PDB entry 7MUV | electron microscopy, 4.60 A resolution (low resolution: residue-level contacts below are approximate; hydrogen-bond / salt-bridge calls are withheld) | chains HK and HN of the 205 polymer chains in the assembly

[Chain HK]
Name: Inner membrane lipoprotein YiaD
Organism: Legionella pneumophila
UniProtKB: O53086 (O53086_LEGPN); numbering as in UniProt (aligned over 1-189)
Amino-acid sequence (189 residues; numbered 1 to 189; the number before each row is that of its first residue):
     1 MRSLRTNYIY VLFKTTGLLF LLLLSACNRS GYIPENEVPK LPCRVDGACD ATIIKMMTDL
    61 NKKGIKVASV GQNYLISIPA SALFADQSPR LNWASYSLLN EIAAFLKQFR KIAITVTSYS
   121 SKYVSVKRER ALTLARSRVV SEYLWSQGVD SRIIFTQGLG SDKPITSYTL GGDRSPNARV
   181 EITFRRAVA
Unresolved in the structure: 1-37, 189
From the paper describing this entry:
  - post-translational modification sites: C27 (citing earlier work)

[Chain HN]
Name: Neurogenic locus notch
Organism: Legionella pneumophila
UniProtKB: A0A2S6FAR3 (A0A2S6FAR3_LEGPN); numbering as in UniProt (aligned over 1-124)
Amino-acid sequence (124 residues; numbered 1 to 124; the number before each row is that of its first residue):
     1 MLFLKIKTNQ RTTMNILKPK AFLLASVFVL SISPAFAADG CCSKMGGINY CDSSAGRLVC
    61 NNGFYSTCYC TRHAVMDLQF LMGCCLWHGG VYPQLNSSGL VVCNDGYVSE ECSLQKPVEQ
   121 ISVY
Unresolved in the structure: 1-38, 117-124
Disulfide bonds: C41-C68, C42-C60, C51-C70, C84-C112, C85-C103

[How chain HK and chain HN interact]
Pairs across the interface (26; chain HK residue first):
  V38(HK) with R72(HN)
  P42(HK) with Y69(HN)
  C43(HK) with C68(HN); Y69(HN)
  R44(HK) with T67(HN); C68(HN); Y69(HN)
  V45(HK) with T67(HN); Y69(HN)
  A48(HK) with T67(HN)
  D50(HK) with C41(HN); C42(HN); S43(HN); M45(HN); T67(HN)
  A51(HK) with K44(HN)
  I54(HK) with K44(HN); M45(HN)
  K55(HK) with K44(HN)
  S69(HK) with F64(HN)
  Y74(HK) with F64(HN)
  R110(HK) with V75(HN); D77(HN)
  R186(HK) with R57(HN); Y65(HN); S66(HN)
Also at the interface, not in a pair above, chain HK (15 interface residues in all): V188
Also at the interface, not in a pair above, chain HN (18 interface residues in all): G40, A55, M76

[Overview]
Chain HK and chain HN form an interface of 15 and 18 residues respectively. From the paper: a modification
site at C27(HK).
Here chain HK is Inner membrane lipoprotein YiaD and chain HN is Neurogenic locus notch, both from Legionella
pneumophila. Entry 7MUV (Reconstruction of the Legionella pneumophila Dot/Icm T4SS 3DVA Map 3) was determined
by electron microscopy (same publication as 7MUC, 7MUD, 7MUE, 7MUQ, 7MUS, 7MUW and 7MUY).
